Entry 7PRC (X-ray diffraction, 2.65 A resolution); this record covers chains L and H of the 4 polymer chains in the assembly.

[Chain L]
Name: Photosynthetic reaction center
Source organism: Blastochloris viridis
Reference sequence: P06009 (RCEL_RHOVI); residues 1-273 here = UniProt positions 1-273
Chain sequence (273 residues; row label = number of the first residue in the row):
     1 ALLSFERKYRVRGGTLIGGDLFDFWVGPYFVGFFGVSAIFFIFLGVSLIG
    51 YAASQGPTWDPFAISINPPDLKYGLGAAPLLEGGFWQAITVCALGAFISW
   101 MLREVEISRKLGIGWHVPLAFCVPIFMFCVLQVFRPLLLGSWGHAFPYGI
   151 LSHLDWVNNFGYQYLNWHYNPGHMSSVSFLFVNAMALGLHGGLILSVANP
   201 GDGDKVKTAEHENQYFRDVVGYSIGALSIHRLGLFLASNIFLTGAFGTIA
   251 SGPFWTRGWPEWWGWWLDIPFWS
Ion coordination: bacteriochlorophyll b Mg site 1 near His153 (its only coordinating residue here); bacteriochlorophyll b Mg site 2 near His173 (its only coordinating residue here); Fe2+: His190, His230 (shared with 3 residues of chain M)
Residues lining bound ligands:
  - bacteriochlorophyll b (BCB), molecule 1: Val46, Ile49, Phe97, Phe128, Leu131, Phe146, Ile150, Leu151, His153, Leu154, Trp156, Val157
  - bacteriochlorophyll b (BCB), molecule 2: Phe97, Phe121, Pro124, Ile125, Met127, Phe128, Leu131, Val157, Asn158, Phe160, Gly161, Tyr162, Trp167, His168, Asn170, His173, Ser176, Val177, Leu180, Phe181, Ile240, Phe241, Gly244, Ala245, Gly247, Thr248
  - bacteriochlorophyll b (BCB), molecule 3: Val157, Tyr162, Leu180, Phe181
  - bacteriochlorophyll b (BCB), molecule 4: His168, Met174, Val177, Ser178, Phe181, Val182, Met185, Val220, Gly221
  - bacteriopheophytin b (BPB), molecule 1: Phe41, Ile42, Gly45, Ile49, Cys92, Ala93, Ala96, Phe97, Trp100, Glu104, Val117, Ala120, Phe121, Val123, Pro124, Phe128, Phe146, Tyr148, Gly149, Ile150, His153, Ala237, Ser238, Phe241
  - bacteriopheophytin b (BPB), molecule 2: Phe181, Ala184, Met185, Leu189, Phe216, Val219, Val220
  - dg-420315 (CET; 2-chloro-4-ethylamino-6-(r(+)-2'-cyano-4-butylamino)-1,3,5-triazine): Leu189, His190, Leu193, Glu212, Asn213, Phe216, Val220, Tyr222, Ser223, Ile224, Gly225, Ala226, Ile229, Leu232
  - menaquinone-7 (MQ7): Tyr29, Phe30, Val31, Gly35, Ile39, Ile42, Trp100, Arg103

[Chain H]
Name: Photosynthetic reaction center
Source organism: Blastochloris viridis
Reference sequence: P06008 (RCEH_RHOVI); residue numbers follow UniProt; this construct covers 2-258
Chain sequence (258 residues; row label = number of the first residue in the row):
     1 MYHGALAQHLDIAQLVWYAQWLVIWTVVLLYLRREDRREGYPLVEPLGLV
    51 KLAPEDGQVYELPYPKTFVLPHGGTVTVPRRRPETRELKLAQTDGFEGAP
   101 LQPTGNPLVDAVGPASYAERAEVVDATVDGKAKIVPLRVATDFSIAEGDV
   151 DPRGLPVVAADGVEAGTVTDLWVDRSEHYFRYLELSVAGSARTALIPLGF
   201 CDVKKDKIVVTSILSEQFANVPRLQSRDQITLREEDKVSAYYAGGLLYAT
   251 PERAESLL
Modified positions: Met1 (n-formylmethionine; FME)

[Chain L / chain H interface]
Pairs across the interface - 79 pairs, chain L then chain H:
  Ala1(L) - Leu43(H)
  Ala1(L) - Val44(H)  hydrogen bond (backbone-backbone)
  Ala1(L) - Glu45(H)
  Ala1(L) - Glu97(H)
  Leu2(L) - Leu43(H)
  Leu2(L) - Val44(H)  hydrogen bond (backbone-backbone)
  Leu2(L) - Glu97(H)
  Leu3(L) - Gly40(H)
  Leu3(L) - Tyr41(H)  hydrophobic
  Leu3(L) - Leu43(H)  hydrophobic
  Leu3(L) - Val44(H)
  Ser4(L) - Gly40(H)  hydrogen bond (backbone-backbone)
  Ser4(L) - Val44(H)
  Ser4(L) - Arg82(H)  hydrogen bond (side chain-backbone)
  Ser4(L) - Glu84(H)
  Phe5(L) - Gly40(H)
  Phe5(L) - Glu84(H)
  Arg7(L) - Leu88(H)
  Arg7(L) - Leu101(H)
  Lys8(L) - Glu84(H)  salt bridge
  Lys8(L) - Leu90(H)
  Lys8(L) - Val112(H)
  Lys8(L) - Gly113(H)  hydrogen bond (backbone-backbone)
  Lys8(L) - Ser116(H)
  Lys8(L) - Tyr117(H)
  Tyr9(L) - Gly113(H)
  Tyr9(L) - Ser116(H)
  Arg10(L) - Glu97(H)
  Arg10(L) - Pro100(H)
  Arg10(L) - Leu101(H)  hydrogen bond (backbone-backbone)
  Val11(L) - Leu90(H)  hydrophobic
  Val11(L) - Pro100(H)
  Val11(L) - Leu101(H)
  Val11(L) - Gly113(H)
  Val11(L) - Pro114(H)
  Val11(L) - Tyr248(H)
  Arg12(L) - Pro100(H)
  Arg12(L) - Leu101(H)  hydrogen bond (backbone-backbone)
  Arg12(L) - Gln102(H)
  Arg12(L) - Leu247(H)
  Arg12(L) - Glu255(H)  salt bridge
  Gly13(L) - Ala254(H)
  Gly14(L) - Leu247(H)
  Gly14(L) - Ala254(H)  hydrogen bond (backbone-backbone)
  Thr15(L) - Ser256(H)
  Thr15(L) - Leu257(H)  hydrogen bond (backbone-backbone)
  Leu16(L) - Ser256(H)
  Leu16(L) - Leu257(H)
  Leu16(L) - Leu258(H)  hydrogen bond (backbone-backbone)
  Ile17(L) - Ser256(H)
  Gly18(L) - Ser256(H)  hydrogen bond (backbone-side chain)
  Gly19(L) - Ser256(H)  hydrogen bond (backbone-side chain)
  Asp23(L) - Pro100(H)
  Phe24(L) - Phe96(H)  hydrophobic
  Phe24(L) - Gly98(H)
  Trp25(L) - Gly98(H)  hydrogen bond (backbone-backbone)
  Trp25(L) - Pro100(H)  hydrophobic
  Arg109(L) - Arg253(H)
  Arg109(L) - Glu255(H)  hydrogen bond (side chain-backbone)
  Arg109(L) - Leu257(H)
  Lys110(L) - Pro114(H)
  Gly112(L) - Leu246(H)
  Ala198(L) - Phe68(H)
  Asn199(L) - Lys66(H)  hydrogen bond
  Gly203(L) - Val69(H)
  Asp204(L) - Val69(H)
  Lys205(L) - Val69(H)
  Lys205(L) - Leu70(H)
  Lys205(L) - Pro71(H)
  Val206(L) - Phe68(H)  hydrophobic
  Val206(L) - Val69(H)  hydrogen bond (backbone-backbone)
  Val206(L) - Pro71(H)
  Thr208(L) - Val128(H)
  Glu210(L) - Thr127(H)
  Glu210(L) - Val128(H)  hydrogen bond (side chain-backbone)
  Glu210(L) - Ser176(H)  hydrogen bond
  His211(L) - Val128(H)
  Ala226(L) - Glu177(H)
  Leu227(L) - Tyr179(H)
Also at the interface, not in a pair above, chain L (39 interface residues in all): Phe62, Leu111, Ala209, Asn213
Also at the interface, not in a pair above, chain H (45 interface residues in all): Trp17, Glu39, Arg86, Thr93, Ala99, Ala243

[In short]
The interface between chain L and chain H involves 39 residues on one side and 45 on the other; the contacts
include 18 hydrogen bonds and 2 salt bridges. Polar pairs include Lys8(L)-Glu84(H), Arg12(L)-Glu255(H) and
Ser4(L)-Arg82(H).
Here chain L is Photosynthetic reaction center and chain H is Photosynthetic reaction center, both from
Blastochloris viridis. Entry 7PRC (Photosynthetic reaction center from rhodopseudomonas viridis (dg-420315
(triazine) complex)) was determined by X-ray diffraction together with 5PRC and 6PRC from the same study.
